Entry 9BUZ (electron microscopy, 2.38 A resolution); this record covers chains A and N of the 28 polymer chains in the assembly.

# Chain A
Molecule: Proteasome subunit alpha
Organism: Thermoplasma acidophilum
UniProt: P25156 (PSA_THEAC); residue numbers follow UniProt; this construct covers 1-233
Chain sequence (233 residues; row label = number of the first residue in the row):
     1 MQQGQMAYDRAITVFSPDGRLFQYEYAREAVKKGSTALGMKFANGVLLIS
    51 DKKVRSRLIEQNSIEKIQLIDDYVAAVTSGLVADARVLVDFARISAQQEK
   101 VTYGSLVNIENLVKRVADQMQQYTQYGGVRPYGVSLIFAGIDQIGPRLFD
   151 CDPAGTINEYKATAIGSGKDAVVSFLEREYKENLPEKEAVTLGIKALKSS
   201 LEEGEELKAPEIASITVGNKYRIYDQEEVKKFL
Disordered / not traced: 1-4, 232-233
Sequence notes: engineered mutation Tyr24 (Val in P25156)
Swiss-Prot annotation at these positions:
  - mutagenesis: Met1 to Ile12 (Markedly increases peptidolytic activity. Designated open-gate mutant), Lys66 (K66A: Prevents PAN to associate with the proteasome and stimulate gate opening), Leu81 (L81A/E/G: Prevents PAN to stimulate gate opening), Val82 (V82A: No effect on PAN's ability to stimulate gate opening; V82D/G: Prevents PAN to stimulate gate opening)
From the paper describing this entry:
  - mutagenesis - V24Y, E25A: increased catalytic activity (citing earlier work)
  - conformationally variable residues (loop rearrangement, side-chain flip): Ile12, Pro17, Leu21, Glu25, Lys66, Ala154
  - contacts within the chain: Leu21-Tyr24 (hydrophobic contact), Tyr24-Asp152, Arg20-Glu25 (hydrogen bond), Lys66-Thr78 (hydrogen bond), Lys66-Glu211 (hydrogen bond), Tyr24-Ala154 (hydrophobic contact)
  - mutagenesis - V24Y/K66A: decreased catalytic activity
  - mutagenesis - K66A: abolished catalytic activity on proteasome activators (citing earlier work)

# Chain N
Molecule: Proteasome subunit beta
Organism: Thermoplasma acidophilum
Notes: EC 3.4.25.1
UniProt: P28061 (PSB_THEAC); residues -7 to 203 here correspond to UniProt positions 1-211 (UniProt number = residue number + 8)
Chain sequence (211 residues; numbered -7 to 203; the number before each row is that of its first residue; numbers below 1 keep their minus sign (Met-7 is residue -7)):
    -7 MNQTLETGTTTVGITLKDAVIMATERRVTMENFIMHKNGKKLFQIDTYTG
    43 MTIAGLVGDAQVLVRYMKAELELYRLQRRVNMPIEAVATLLSNMLNQVKY
    93 MPYMVQLLVGGIDTAPHVFSIDAAGGSVEDIYASTGSGSPFVYGVLESQY
   143 SEKMTVDEGVDLVIRAISAAKQRDSASGGMIDVAVITRKDGYVQLPTDQI
   193 ESRIRKLGLIL
Disordered / not traced: -7 to 0, 203
Swiss-Prot annotation at these positions:
  - active site: Thr1 (Nucleophile)

# Interface between chain A and chain N
Contacting residue pairs (15; chain A residue first):
  Glu65(A) - Arg71(N)  salt bridge
  Ile70(A) - Leu68(N)
  Asp71(A) - Glu64(N)
  Asp71(A) - Leu68(N)
  Asp72(A) - Arg67(N)  salt bridge
  Asp72(A) - Leu68(N)
  Asp90(A) - Gln69(N)
  Arg93(A) - Leu65(N)
  Arg93(A) - Leu68(N)
  Arg93(A) - Gln69(N)
  Gln97(A) - Ala61(N)
  Gln97(A) - Glu64(N)
  Lys100(A) - Glu64(N)  salt bridge
  Val101(A) - Arg57(N)  hydrogen bond (backbone-side chain)
  Val101(A) - Tyr58(N)  hydrophobic
Other interface residues (no listed pair), chain A (11 interface residues in all): Asn62, Leu69

# Overview
11 residues of chain A face 9 of chain N across their interface; the contacts include 1 hydrogen bond and 3
salt bridges. Among the polar pairs are Glu65(A)-Arg71(N), Asp72(A)-Arg67(N) and Lys100(A)-Glu64(N). The paper
reports that V24Y and E25A of chain A increase catalytic activity; conformational variability at Ile12(A),
Pro17(A) and Leu21(A) among others; 4 substitutions were tested in all.
Chain A is Proteasome subunit alpha and chain N is Proteasome subunit beta, both from Thermoplasma
acidophilum; the structure, Thermoplasma acidophilum 20S proteasome - alphaV24Y, was determined by electron
microscopy.
